1T7V - chain A; structure by X-ray diffraction, 1.95 A resolution.

== Chain A ==
Name: Zinc-alpha-2-glycoprotein
Source organism: Homo sapiens
UniProt: P25311 (ZA2G_HUMAN); residues 1-278 here correspond to UniProt positions 18-295 (UniProt number = residue number + 17)
Amino-acid sequence (278 residues; each row starts with the number of its first residue):
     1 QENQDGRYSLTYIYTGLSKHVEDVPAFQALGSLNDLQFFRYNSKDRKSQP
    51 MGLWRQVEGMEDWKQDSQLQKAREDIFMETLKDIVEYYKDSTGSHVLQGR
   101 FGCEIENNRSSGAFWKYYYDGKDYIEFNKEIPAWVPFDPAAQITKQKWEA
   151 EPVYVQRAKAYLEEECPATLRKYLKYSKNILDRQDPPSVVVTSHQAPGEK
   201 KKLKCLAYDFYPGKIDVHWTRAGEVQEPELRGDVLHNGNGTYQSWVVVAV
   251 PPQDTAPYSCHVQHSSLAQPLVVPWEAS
Not modelled in the structure: 1-4, 278
Sequence notes: engineered mutation Lys89 (Asn106 in P25311), Thr92 (Asn109 in P25311)
Modified / non-standard residues: Asn108 (glycosylation site)
Curated features (UniProtKB/Swiss-Prot):
  - modified residue: Gln4 (Pyrrolidone carboxylic acid)
Cystine bridges: Cys205-Cys260
Covalent attachments: N-acetylglucosamine (NAG) linked to Asn239

== Summary ==
N-acetylglucosamine is covalently linked to Asn239.
Chain A is Zinc-alpha-2-glycoprotein (Homo sapiens); the structure, Zn-alpha-2-glycoprotein; baculo-ZAG PEG
200, was determined by X-ray diffraction (same publication as 1T7W, 1T7X, 1T7Y, 1T7Z and 1T80).
